6S7O - chains A and B of the 8 polymer chains in the assembly; structure by electron microscopy, 3.50 A resolution.

Chain A:
Protein: Dolichyl-diphosphooligosaccharide--protein glycosyltransferase subunit STT3A
Source organism: Homo sapiens
Notes: EC 2.4.99.18
Reference sequence: P46977 (STT3A_HUMAN); residues 1-705 here = UniProt positions 1-705
Chain sequence (705 residues; row label = number of the first residue in the row):
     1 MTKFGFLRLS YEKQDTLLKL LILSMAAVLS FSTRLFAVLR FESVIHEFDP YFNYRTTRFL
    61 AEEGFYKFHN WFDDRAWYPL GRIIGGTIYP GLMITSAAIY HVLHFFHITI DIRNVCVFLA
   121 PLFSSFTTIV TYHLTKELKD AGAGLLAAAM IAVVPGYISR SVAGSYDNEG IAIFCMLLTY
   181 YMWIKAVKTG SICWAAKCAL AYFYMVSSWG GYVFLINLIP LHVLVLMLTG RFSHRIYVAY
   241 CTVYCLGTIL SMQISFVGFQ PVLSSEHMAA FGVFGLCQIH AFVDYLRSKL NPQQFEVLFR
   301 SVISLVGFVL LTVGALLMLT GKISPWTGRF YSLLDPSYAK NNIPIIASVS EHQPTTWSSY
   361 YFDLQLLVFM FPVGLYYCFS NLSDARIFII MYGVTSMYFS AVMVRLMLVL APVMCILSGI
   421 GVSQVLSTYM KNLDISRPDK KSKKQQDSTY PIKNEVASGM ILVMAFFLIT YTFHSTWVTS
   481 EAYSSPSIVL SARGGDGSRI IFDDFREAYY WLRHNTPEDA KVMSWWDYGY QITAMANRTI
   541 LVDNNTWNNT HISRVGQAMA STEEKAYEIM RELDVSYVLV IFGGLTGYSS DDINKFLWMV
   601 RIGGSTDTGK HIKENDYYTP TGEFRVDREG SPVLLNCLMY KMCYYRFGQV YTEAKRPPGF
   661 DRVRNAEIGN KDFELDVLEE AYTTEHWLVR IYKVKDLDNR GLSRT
Not modelled in the structure: 1-6, 300-321, 438-452, 493-498
Covalent attachments: glycan linked to Asn548
Ligand contacts:
  - EGY ((4R,7R)-4-hydroxy-N,N,N-trimethyl-4,9-dioxo-7-[(undecanoyloxy)methyl]-3,5,8-trioxa-4lambda~5~-phosphadocosan-1-aminium), molecule 1: Lys19, Leu20, Leu23, Ser24, Ala27, Val28, Ile129, Tyr132, His133, Lys136
  - EGY, molecule 2: Phe31, Leu35, Val38, Ser43, Ile99, Leu103, Ile110, Arg113, Asn114, Phe118, Leu122
  - EGY, molecule 3: Phe65, Tyr66, His69, Pro90, Ile94, Thr95, Ala98, Phe203, Tyr204, Ser207, Gln253, Ile254
  - EGY, molecule 4: Ile108, Phe126, Ile129
  - EGY, molecule 5: Leu221, Leu224, Val225, Leu228, Thr229, Arg231, Phe379, Leu382, Ile387, Met391, Val394, Thr395, Tyr398
  - KZB ((2S,3R,4R,5S,6S)-2-(hydroxymethyl)-6-[(1S,2R,3R,4R,5'S,6S,7R,8S,9R,12R,13R,15S,16S,18R)-5',7,9,13-tetramethyl-3,15-bis(oxidanyl)spiro[5-oxapentacyclo[10.8.0.02,9.04,8.013,18]icosane-6,2'-oxane]-16-yl]oxy-oxane-3,4,5-triol), molecule 1: His101, Val102, Phe105, Phe106
  - KZB, molecule 2: Phe126, Ile129, Val130, His133, Phe174, Tyr181, Met182, Lys185, Trp194
  - KZB, molecule 3: Tyr244, Thr248, Val262, Phe271
  - KZE ([(3R,6Z,10Z,14Z,18Z)-3,7,11,15,19,23-hexamethyltetracosa-6,10,14,18,22-pentaenyl] dihydrogen phosphate): Trp209, Gly210, Gly211, Phe214, Asn217, Leu221, Trp326, Arg329, Phe330, Leu333, Leu334, Thr395, Phe399, Arg405, Leu406
UniProt features mapped onto this chain:
  - region: Trp525 to Asp527 (Interacts with target acceptor peptide in protein substrate)
  - motif: Glu47 to Asp49 (DXD motif 1), Asp167 to Glu169 (DXD motif 2), Ser348 to Glu351 (SVSE motif), Trp525 to Gly529 (WWDYG motif), Asp592 to Met599 (DK motif)
  - binding site (Mn(2+)): Asp49, Asp167, Glu169
  - binding site (dolichyl diphosphooligosaccharide): Arg405, Tyr530
  - site: Asp49 (Interacts with target acceptor peptide in protein substrate), Arg160 (Important for catalytic activity), Glu351 (Interacts with target acceptor peptide in protein substrate), Lys595 (Interacts with target acceptor peptide in protein substrate)
  - glycosylation (N-linked (GlcNAc...) asparagine): Asn537, Asn544, Asn548 (high mannose)
From the paper describing this entry:
  - post-translational modification sites: Asn537, Asn548

Chain B:
Protein: Dolichyl-diphosphooligosaccharide--protein glycosyltransferase subunit 4
Source organism: Homo sapiens
Reference sequence: P0C6T2 (OST4_HUMAN); numbering as in UniProt (aligned over 1-37)
Chain sequence (37 residues; numbered 1 to 37; the number before each row is that of its first residue):
     1 MITDVQLAIF ANMLGVSLFL LVVLYHYVAV NNPKKQE
Not modelled in the structure: 34-37

How chain A and chain B interact:
Residue-residue contacts (49; chain A residue first):
  Tyr11(A) with Asn32(B); Pro33(B)
  Asp15(A) with Tyr25(B), hydrogen bond
  Leu18(A) with Leu21(B), hydrophobic; Tyr25(B), hydrophobic
  Lys19(A) with Tyr25(B)
  Leu21(A) with Leu21(B), hydrophobic
  Ile22(A) with Leu18(B); Leu21(B), hydrophobic; Val22(B), hydrophobic; Tyr25(B), hydrophobic
  Met25(A) with Leu14(B), hydrophobic; Ser17(B); Leu18(B); Leu21(B), hydrophobic
  Ala26(A) with Leu18(B), hydrophobic
  Leu29(A) with Leu14(B), hydrophobic; Gly15(B); Leu18(B), hydrophobic
  Ser32(A) with Phe10(B)
  Leu35(A) with Leu7(B)
  Phe36(A) with Leu7(B), hydrophobic
  Leu39(A) with Asp4(B); Leu7(B), hydrophobic
  Arg40(A) with Asp4(B), salt bridge
  Ala141(A) with Tyr25(B)
  Gly142(A) with Tyr25(B); His26(B)
  Leu145(A) with Tyr25(B), hydrophobic
  Leu146(A) with Val22(B), hydrophobic
  Ala149(A) with Leu18(B), hydrophobic; Phe19(B)
  Met150(A) with Phe19(B), hydrophobic
  Ser423(A) with His26(B), hydrogen bond
  Leu426(A) with His26(B)
  Met430(A) with Val23(B); His26(B); Tyr27(B), hydrogen bond (side chain-backbone); Val30(B)
  Lys431(A) with Val30(B)
  Ile435(A) with Tyr27(B)
  Ser436(A) with Tyr27(B); Val30(B)
  Arg437(A) with Asn31(B)
  Leu468(A) with Phe19(B), hydrophobic
  Thr472(A) with Gly15(B); Phe19(B)
  Phe473(A) with Asn12(B)
  Thr476(A) with Asn12(B), hydrogen bond
Also at the interface, not in a pair above, chain A (36 interface residues in all): Val28, Ala143, Ser427, Ile469, Tyr471
Also at the interface, not in a pair above, chain B (25 interface residues in all): Ile2, Ala8, Ala11, Val16, Val28, Ala29

Overview:
Chain A and chain B form an interface of 36 and 25 residues respectively; the contacts include 4 hydrogen
bonds and 1 salt bridge. Among the polar pairs are Arg40(A)-Asp4(B), Asp15(A)-Tyr25(B) and Ser423(A)-His26(B).
The paper reports modification sites Asn537(A) and Asn548(A).
Chain A is Dolichyl-diphosphooligosaccharide--protein glycosyltransferase subunit STT3A and chain B is
Dolichyl-diphosphooligosaccharide--protein glycosyltransferase subunit 4, both from Homo sapiens; the
structure, Cryo-EM structure of human oligosaccharyltransferase complex OST-A, was determined by electron
microscopy (same publication as 6S7T).
